PDB entry 8J18 | electron microscopy, 2.89 A resolution | chains A and S of the 5 polymer chains in the assembly

== Chain A ==
Protein: Guanine nucleotide-binding protein G(i) subunit alpha-1
From: Homo sapiens
UniProt: P63096 (GNAI1_HUMAN); residues 1-354 here = UniProt positions 1-354
Amino-acid sequence (354 residues; each row starts with the number of its first residue):
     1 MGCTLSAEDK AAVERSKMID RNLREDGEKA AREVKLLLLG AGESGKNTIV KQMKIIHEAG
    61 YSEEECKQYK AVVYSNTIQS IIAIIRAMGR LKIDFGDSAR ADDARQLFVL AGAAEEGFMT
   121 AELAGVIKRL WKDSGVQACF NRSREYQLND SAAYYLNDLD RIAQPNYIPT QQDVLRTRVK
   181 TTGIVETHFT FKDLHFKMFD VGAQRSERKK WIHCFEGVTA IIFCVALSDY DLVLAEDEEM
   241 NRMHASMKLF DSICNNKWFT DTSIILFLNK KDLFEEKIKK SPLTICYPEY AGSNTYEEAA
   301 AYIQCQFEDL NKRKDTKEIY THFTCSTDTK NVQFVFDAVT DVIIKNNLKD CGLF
Not modelled in the structure: 1-3, 56-181, 235-240
Sequence notes: engineered mutation Asn47 (Ser in P63096), Ala203 (Gly in P63096), Ala245 (Glu in P63096), Ser326 (Ala in P63096)
UniProt features mapped onto this chain:
  - region: Lys35 to Lys46, Thr48 (G1 motif), Asp173 to Thr181 (G2 motif), Phe196 to Gly202, Gln204, Arg205 (G3 motif), Ile265 to Asp272 (G4 motif), Thr324, Cys325, Thr327 to Thr329 (G5 motif)
  - binding site (GTP): Glu43 to Lys46, Thr48, Ser151, Leu175 to Thr181, Asp200 to Gly202, Gln204, Asn269 to Asp272
  - binding site (Mg(2+)): Thr181
  - modified residue: Arg178 (ADP-ribosylarginine), Gln204 (Deamidated glutamine), Cys351 (ADP-ribosylcysteine)
  - lipidation: Gly2 (N-myristoyl glycine), Cys3 (S-palmitoyl cysteine)

== Chain S ==
Protein: Antibody fragment ScFv16
Notes: antibody fragment or engineered binder
Amino-acid sequence (269 residues; numbered 1 to 269; the number before each row is that of its first residue):
     1 DVQLVESGGG LVQPGGSRKL SCSASGFAFS SFGMHWVRQA PEKGLEWVAY ISSGSGTIYY
    61 ADTVKGRFTI SRDDPKNTLF LQMTSLRSED TAMYYCVRSI YYYGSSPFDF WGQGTTLTVS
   121 SGGGGSGGGG SGGGGSDIVM TQATSSVPVT PGESVSISCR SSKSLLHSNG NTYLYWFLQR
   181 PGQSPQLLIY RMSNLASGVP DRFSGSGSGT AFTLTISRLE AEDVGVYYCM QHLEYPLTFG
   241 AGTKLELKGS LEVLFQGPAA AHHHHHHHH
Not modelled in the structure: 1, 122-135, 248-269

== How chain A and chain S interact ==
Contacting residue pairs (23):
  Leu5(A) - His167(S)
  Ser6(A) - His167(S)
  Ser6(A) - Tyr173(S)
  Ala7(A) - His232(S)
  Ala7(A) - Leu233(S)
  Ala7(A) - Tyr235(S)  hydrogen bond (backbone-side chain)
  Glu8(A) - Tyr101(S)
  Glu8(A) - Pro107(S)
  Glu8(A) - Tyr173(S)
  Glu8(A) - Tyr175(S)  hydrogen bond
  Asp9(A) - Asn169(S)  hydrogen bond
  Asp9(A) - Tyr173(S)  hydrogen bond
  Lys10(A) - Tyr235(S)
  Ala11(A) - Tyr101(S)  hydrophobic
  Ala12(A) - Tyr101(S)
  Glu14(A) - Ser52(S)
  Glu14(A) - Gly56(S)
  Glu14(A) - Thr57(S)  hydrogen bond
  Arg15(A) - Ile100(S)
  Arg15(A) - Tyr101(S)
  Arg15(A) - Tyr102(S)
  Met18(A) - Ser53(S)
  Met18(A) - Gly54(S)
Also at the interface, not in a pair above, chain S (18 interface residues in all): Tyr50, Arg191

== Overview ==
11 residues of chain A and 18 residues of chain S are in contact; the contacts include 5 hydrogen bonds. Polar
contacts include Ala7(A)-Tyr235(S), Glu8(A)-Tyr175(S) and Asp9(A)-Asn169(S). Curated annotation (UniProt)
lists 21 GTP-binding residues and Mg2+-binding residue Thr181(A) on chain A.
Chain A is Guanine nucleotide-binding protein G(i) subunit alpha-1 (Homo sapiens) and chain S is Antibody
fragment ScFv16; the structure, Cryo-EM structure of the 3-OH-C12-bound GPR84 receptor-Gi complex, was
determined by electron microscopy (same publication as 8J19 and 8J1A).
